Entry 7NYH (electron microscopy, 3.60 A resolution); this record covers chains K and L of the 7 polymer chains in the assembly.

# Chain K
Protein: NADH-quinone oxidoreductase subunit K
Source organism: Escherichia coli B
Notes: EC 7.1.1.2
UniProtKB: F4VE45 (F4VE45_ECOLX); numbering as in UniProt (aligned over 1-100)
Amino-acid sequence (100 residues; each row starts with the number of its first residue):
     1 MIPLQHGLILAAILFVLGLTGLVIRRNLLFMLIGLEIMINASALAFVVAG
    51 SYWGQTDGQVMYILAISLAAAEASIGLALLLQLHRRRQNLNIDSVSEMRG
What the authors report for this chain:
  - catalytic residues: E36, E72 (proposed by the authors, not directly observed)

# Chain L
Protein: NADH-quinone oxidoreductase subunit L
Source organism: Escherichia coli B
Notes: EC 1.6.5.11, 1.6.5.3, 1.6.99.5
UniProtKB: A0A1V3W1N5 (A0A1V3W1N5_ECOLX); numbering as in UniProt (aligned over 1-613)
Amino-acid sequence (613 residues; each row starts with the number of its first residue):
     1 MNMLALTIILPLIGFVLLAFSRGRWSENVSAIVGVGSVGLAALVTAFIGV
    51 DFFANGEQTYSQPLWTWMSVGDFNIGFNLVLDGLSLTMLSVVTGVGFLIH
   101 MYASWYMRGEEGYSRFFAYTNLFIASMVVLVLADNLLLMYLGWEGVGLCS
   151 YLLIGFYYTDPKNGAAAMKAFVVTRVGDVFLAFALFILYNELGTLNFREM
   201 VELAPAHFADGNNMLMWATLMLLGGAVGKSAQLPLQTWLADAMAGPTPVS
   251 ALIHAATMVTAGVYLIARTHGLFLMTPEVLHLVGIVGAVTLLLAGFAALV
   301 QTDIKRVLAYSTMSQIGYMFLALGVQAWDAAIFHLMTHAFFKALLFLASG
   351 SVILACHHEQNIFKMGGLRKSIPLVYLCFLVGGAALSALPLVTAGFFSKD
   401 EILAGAMANGHINLMVAGLVGAFMTSLYTFRMIFIVFHGKEQIHAHAVKG
   451 VTHSLPLIVLLILSTFVGALIVPPLQGVLPQTTELAHGSMLTLEITSGVV
   501 AVVGILLAAWLWLGKRTLVTSIANSAPGRLLSTWWYNAWGFDWLYDKVFV
   551 KPFLGIAWLLKRDPLNSMMNIPAVLSRFAGKGLLLSENGYLRWYVASMSI
   601 GAVVVLALLMVLR
Unresolved in the structure: 613

# Chain K / chain L interface
Contacting residue pairs (16; chain K residue first):
  L19(K) - S599(L)
  L22(K) - V595(L)  hydrophobic
  V23(K) - R592(L)
  V23(K) - V595(L)  hydrophobic
  R26(K) - R592(L)  hydrogen bond (backbone-side chain)
  I92(K) - L591(L)  hydrophobic
  I92(K) - R592(L)
  D93(K) - Y590(L)
  D93(K) - R592(L)  salt bridge
  S96(K) - G589(L)  hydrogen bond (side chain-backbone)
  S96(K) - Y590(L)
  R99(K) - N588(L)
  R99(K) - Y590(L)
  G100(K) - L584(L)
  G100(K) - E587(L)
  G100(K) - N588(L)
Other interface residues (no listed pair), chain K (11 interface residues in all): R25, N91
Other interface residues (no listed pair), chain L (10 interface residues in all): A596

# In short
The interface between chain K and chain L involves 11 residues on one side and 10 on the other; the contacts
include 2 hydrogen bonds and 1 salt bridge. Polar pairs include D93(K)-R592(L), R26(K)-R592(L) and
S96(K)-G589(L). From the paper: catalytic residues E36(K) and E72(K).
Chain K is NADH-quinone oxidoreductase subunit K and chain L is NADH-quinone oxidoreductase subunit L, both
from Escherichia coli B; the structure, Respiratory complex I from Escherichia coli - focused refinement of
membrane arm, was determined by electron microscopy.
